Entry 5KG5 (X-ray diffraction, 1.60 A resolution); this record covers chains A and P of the 3 polymer chains in the assembly.

[Chain A]
Protein: DNA polymerase eta
Source organism: Homo sapiens
Notes: EC 2.7.7.7
Reference sequence: Q9Y253 (POLH_HUMAN); residue numbers follow UniProt; this construct covers 1-432
Amino-acid sequence (435 residues; each row starts with the number of its first residue; numbers below 1 keep their minus sign (Gly-2 is residue -2)):
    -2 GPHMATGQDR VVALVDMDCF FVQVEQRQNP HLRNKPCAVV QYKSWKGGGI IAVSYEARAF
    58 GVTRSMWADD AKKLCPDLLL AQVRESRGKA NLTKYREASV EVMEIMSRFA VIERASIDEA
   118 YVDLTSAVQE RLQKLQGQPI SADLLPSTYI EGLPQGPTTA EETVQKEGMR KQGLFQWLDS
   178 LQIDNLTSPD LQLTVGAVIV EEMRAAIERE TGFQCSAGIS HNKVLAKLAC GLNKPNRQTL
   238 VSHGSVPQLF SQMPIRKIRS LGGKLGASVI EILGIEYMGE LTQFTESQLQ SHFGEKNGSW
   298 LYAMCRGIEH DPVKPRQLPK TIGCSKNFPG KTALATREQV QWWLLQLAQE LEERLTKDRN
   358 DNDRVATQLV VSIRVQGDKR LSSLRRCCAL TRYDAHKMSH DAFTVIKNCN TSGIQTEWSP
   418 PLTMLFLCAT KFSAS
Disordered / not traced: 155-159
Differences from the reference sequence: expression tag (-2 to 0)
Ion coordination: Mn2+ site 1: Asp13, Asp115, Glu116 (together with 2'-deoxyadenosine 5'-triphosphate) (shared with DT8(P), DA9(P) of chain P); Mn2+ site 2: Asp13, Met14, Asp115 (together with diphosphate) (shared with DA9(P) of chain P)
Small-molecule neighbours: diphosphate / 2'-deoxyadenosine 5'-triphosphate: Asp13, Met14, Asp15, Cys16, Phe17, Phe18, Ile48, Ala49, Tyr52, Arg55, Arg61, Ile114, Asp115, Glu116, Lys231
Swiss-Prot annotation at these positions:
  - binding site (Mg(2+)): Asp13, Met14, Asp115, Glu116
  - binding site (Mn(2+)): Asp13, Met14, Asp115, Glu116
  - binding site (a 2'-deoxyribonucleoside 5'-triphosphate): Arg61
  - natural variant: Val37 (deletion: In XPV), Leu75 (deletion: In XPV), Arg93 (R93P: In XPV), Arg111 (R111H: In XPV), Thr122 (T122P: In XPV), Gly153 (G153D: In a breast cancer sample), Thr191 (T191P: In XPV), Gly263 (G263V: In XPV), Val266 (V266D: In XPV), Gly295 (G295R: In XPV), Arg361 (R361S: In XPV)
  - mutagenesis: Tyr52 (Y52A/F: Reduces DNA polymerase activity; Y52E: Reduces DNA polymerase activity. Increases fidelity of replication and reduces translesion bypass), Arg61 (R61A: Reduces enzymatic activity by two-thirds), Ser62 (S62G: Increased DNA polymerase activity and translesion bypass compared to wild-type), Ala68 (A68S/V: Severe reduction in thymine dimer translesion bypass), Asn324 to Pro326 (Reduces binding to chromatin and to monoubiquitinated PCNA. Abolishes binding to monoubiquitinated PCNA; when associated with 705-E--H-713 Del)
What the authors report for this chain:
  - catalytic residues: Arg61 (proposed by the authors, not directly observed)

[Chain P]
Molecule: 9-nt DNA strand
Sequence (9 nucleotides; numbered 1 to 9; the number before each row is that of its first residue):
     1 AGCGTCATA
Ion coordination: Mn2+ site 1: DT8, DA9 (together with 2'-deoxyadenosine 5'-triphosphate) (shared with Asp13(A), Asp115(A), Glu116(A) of chain A); Mn2+ site 2: DA9 (together with diphosphate) (shared with Asp13(A), Met14(A), Asp115(A) of chain A)

[How chain A and chain P interact]
Contacting residue pairs (29; chain A residue first):
  Asp13(A) - DA9(P)  phosphate contact
  Phe17(A) - DA9(P)  hydrogen bond to the phosphate
  Phe18(A) - DA9(P)  hydrogen bond to the phosphate
  Ile48(A) - DA9(P)  sugar contact
  Ala49(A) - DA9(P)  phosphate contact
  Arg61(A) - DA9(P)  base contact
  Ser113(A) - DT8(P)  phosphate contact
  Ile114(A) - DA9(P)  sugar contact
  Asp115(A) - DT8(P)  phosphate contact
  Asp115(A) - DA9(P)  phosphate contact
  Glu116(A) - DT8(P)  phosphate contact
  Lys224(A) - DT8(P)  salt bridge to the phosphate
  Ile255(A) - DA7(P)  phosphate contact
  Arg256(A) - DA7(P)  phosphate contact
  Ser257(A) - DC6(P)  phosphate contact
  Ser257(A) - DA7(P)  hydrogen bond to the phosphate
  Leu258(A) - DA7(P)  hydrogen bond to the phosphate
  Gly259(A) - DA7(P)  hydrogen bond to the phosphate
  Gly260(A) - DC6(P)  phosphate contact
  Gly260(A) - DA7(P)  phosphate contact
  Lys261(A) - DT5(P)  salt bridge to the phosphate
  Lys261(A) - DC6(P)  hydrogen bond to the phosphate
  Leu262(A) - DC6(P)  hydrogen bond to the phosphate
  Arg377(A) - DG4(P)  salt bridge to the phosphate
  Leu381(A) - DC3(P)  phosphate contact
  Arg382(A) - DG2(P)  sugar contact
  Arg382(A) - DC3(P)  hydrogen bond to the phosphate
  Arg383(A) - DG2(P)  phosphate contact
  Cys384(A) - DG2(P)  hydrogen bond to the phosphate
Other interface residues (no listed pair), chain A (27 interface residues in all): Cys16, Ser379, Ser380
Other interface residues (no listed pair), chain P (9 interface residues in all): DA1

[Overview]
The interface between chain A and chain P involves 27 residues on one side and 9 on the other; the contacts
include 9 hydrogen bonds and 3 salt bridges. Polar contacts include Phe17(A)-DA9(P), Phe18(A)-DA9(P) and
Ser257(A)-DA7(P). Bound to chain A: diphosphate / 2'-deoxyadenosine 5'-triphosphate. The paper reports the
catalytic residue Arg61(A).
Chain A is DNA polymerase eta (Homo sapiens) and chain P is a 9-nt DNA strand; the structure, Human DNA
polymerase eta-DNA ternary complex: reaction first with 1 mM Mn2+ for 1800s then with ..., was determined by
X-ray diffraction (same publication as 5KFA, 5KFB, 5KFC, 5KFD, 5KFE, 5KFF and 28 further entries).
